PDB entry 6TVT | X-ray diffraction, 2.20 A resolution | chains B and C of the 6 polymer chains in the assembly

== Chain B ==
Molecule: Hemagglutinin HA2
From: Influenza A virus (A/harbour seal/Germany/1/2014(H10N7))
UniProt: A0A0A7HR51 (A0A0A7HR51_9INFA); residues 1-176 here correspond to UniProt positions 333-508 (UniProt number = residue number + 332)
Amino-acid sequence (177 residues; row label = number of the first residue in the row):
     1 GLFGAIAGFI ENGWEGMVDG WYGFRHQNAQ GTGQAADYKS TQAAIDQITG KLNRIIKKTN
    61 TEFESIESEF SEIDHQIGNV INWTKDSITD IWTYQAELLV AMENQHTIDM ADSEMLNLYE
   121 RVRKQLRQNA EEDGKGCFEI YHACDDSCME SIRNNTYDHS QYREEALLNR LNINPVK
Unresolved in the structure: 173-177
Glycans and other covalent adducts: N-acetylglucosamine (NAG) linked to Asn82
Sequence notes: expression tag (177)
Metal / ion sites: Ca2+: Asn79 (together with N-acetylglucosamine) (shared with Glu104(C) of chain C; 1 residue of chain D)

== Chain C ==
Molecule: Hemagglutinin HA1
From: Influenza A virus (A/harbour seal/Germany/1/2014(H10N7))
UniProt: A0A0A7HR51 (A0A0A7HR51_9INFA); aligned to UniProt positions 10-331 over residues 1-322 (the alignment contains insertions or deletions, so no single offset holds)
Amino-acid sequence (324 residues; numbered -1 to 322; the number before each row is that of its first residue; numbers below 1 keep their minus sign (Asp-1 is residue -1)):
    -1 DPDKICLGHH AVANGTIVKT LTNEQEEVTN ATETVESTSL NRLCMKGRNH KDLGNCHPIG
    59 MLIGTPACDL HLTGTWDTLI ERKNAIAYCY PGATVNEEAL RQKIMESGGI SKINTGFTYG
   119 SSINSAGTTK ACMRNGGNSF YAELKWLVSK NKGQNFPQTT NTYRNADTAE HLIMWGIHHP
   179 SSTQEKNDLY GTQSLSISVG SSTYKNNFVP VVGARPQVNG LSRIDFHWTL VQPGDKITFS
   239 HNGGLIAPSR VSKLIGRGLG IQSEAPIDNS CESKCFWRGG SINTRLPFQN LSPRTVGQCP
   299 KYVNKKSLML ATGMRNVPEL VQGR
Unresolved in the structure: 211-218, 318-322
Cystine bridges: Cys42-Cys269, Cys54-Cys66, Cys87-Cys130, Cys273-Cys297
Sequence notes: expression tag (-1 to 0)
Metal / ion sites: Ca2+: Glu104 (together with N-acetylglucosamine) (shared with Asn79(B) of chain B; 1 residue of chain D)

== Chain B / chain C interface ==
Pairs across the interface (9):
  Asp74(B) with Ala97(C)
  His75(B) with Ala97(C); Lys101(C); Glu104(C), salt bridge
  Gln76(B) with Glu96(C); Gln100(C)
  Asn79(B) with Gln100(C), hydrogen bond; Glu104(C), hydrogen bond
  Asp90(B) with Lys299(C), salt bridge
Also at the interface, not in a pair above, chain B (6 interface residues in all): Glu72
Also at the interface, not in a pair above, chain C (7 interface residues in all): Gln230

== In short ==
The interface between chain B and chain C involves 6 residues on one side and 7 on the other, with 2 hydrogen
bonds and 2 salt bridges. Among the polar pairs are His75(B)-Glu104(C), Asp90(B)-Lys299(C) and
Asn79(B)-Gln100(C). Covalently linked N-acetylglucosamine: at Asn82(B).
Chain B is Hemagglutinin HA2 and chain C is Hemagglutinin HA1, both from Influenza A virus (A/harbour
seal/Germany/1/2014(H10N7)); the structure, Crystal structure of the haemagglutinin mutant (Gln226Leu, Del228)
from an H10N7 seal influenza virus isolated in ..., was determined by X-ray diffraction together with 6TJW,
6TJY, 6TVA, 6TVB, 6TVC, 6TVD and 9 further entries from the same study.
